PDB entry 7CLD | X-ray diffraction, 2.61 A resolution | chains D and E of the 6 polymer chains in the assembly

[Chain D]
Name: Tubulin beta chain
Organism: Sus scrofa
Reference sequence: A0A287AGU7 (A0A287AGU7_PIG); the author numbering skips numbers that UniProt does not, so the offset changes along the chain: 1-358 = UniProt 1-358; 367-453 = UniProt 359-445
Sequence (445 residues; row label = number of the first residue in the row; note: 8 numbers in that range are skipped by the numbering (no residue carries them; nothing is unmodelled there)):
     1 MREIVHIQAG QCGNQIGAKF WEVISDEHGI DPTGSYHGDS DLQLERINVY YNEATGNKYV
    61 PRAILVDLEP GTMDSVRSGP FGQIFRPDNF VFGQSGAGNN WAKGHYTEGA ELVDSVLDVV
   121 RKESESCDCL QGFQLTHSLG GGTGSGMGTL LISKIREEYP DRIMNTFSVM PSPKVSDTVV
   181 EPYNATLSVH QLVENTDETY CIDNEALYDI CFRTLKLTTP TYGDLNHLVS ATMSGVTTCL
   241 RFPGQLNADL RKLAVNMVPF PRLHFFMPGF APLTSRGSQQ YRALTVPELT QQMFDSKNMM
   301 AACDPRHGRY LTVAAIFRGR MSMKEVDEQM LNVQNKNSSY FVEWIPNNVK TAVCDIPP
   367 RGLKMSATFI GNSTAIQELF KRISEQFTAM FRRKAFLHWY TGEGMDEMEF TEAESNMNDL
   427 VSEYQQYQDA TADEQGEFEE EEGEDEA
Not modelled in the structure: 279-283, 440-453
Residues lining bound ligands: GTP (guanosine-5'-triphosphate): Ala-9, Gly-10, Gln-11, Cys-12, Gln-15, Ile-16, Asp-67, Gly-96, Ala-97, Gly-98, Asn-99, Asn-100, Ser-138, Gly-140, Gly-141, Gly-142, Thr-143, Gly-144, Val-169, Pro-171, Val-175, Ser-176, Glu-181, Asn-204, Leu-207, Tyr-222, Leu-225, Asn-226
What the authors report for this chain:
  - binding site for the ligand G2X: Asn-204, Asp-209, Thr-221, Tyr-222
  - binding site for the ligand GDP: Tyr-222

[Chain E]
Name: Stathmin-4
Organism: Rattus norvegicus
Reference sequence: P63043 (STMN4_RAT); residues 5-145 here correspond to UniProt positions 49-189 (UniProt number = residue number + 44)
Sequence (143 residues; each row starts with the number of its first residue):
     3 MADMEVIELN KCTSGQSFEV ILKPPSFDGV PEFNASLPRR RDPSLEEIQK KLEAAEERRK
    63 YQEAELLKHL AEKREHEREV IQKAIEENNN FIKMAKEKLA QKMESNKENR EAHLAAMLER
   123 LQEKDKHAEE VRKNKELKEE ASR
Not modelled in the structure: 3-5, 29-43, 144-145
Sequence notes: expression tag (3-4)
Curated features (UniProtKB/Swiss-Prot):
  - modified residue: Ser-46 (Phosphoserine)

[Chain D / chain E interface]
Contacting residue pairs - 17 pairs, chain D then chain E:
  Tyr-106(D) / His-129(E)  hydrogen bond
  Tyr-106(D) / Val-133(E)  hydrophobic
  Tyr-106(D) / Arg-134(E)
  Thr-107(D) / Lys-137(E)
  Ser-153(D) / Lys-126(E)  hydrogen bond
  Arg-156(D) / Met-119(E)
  Gln-191(D) / Lys-126(E)  hydrogen bond
  Asn-195(D) / Arg-122(E)
  Asn-195(D) / Lys-126(E)  hydrogen bond
  Thr-407(D) / Lys-140(E)
  Gly-408(D) / Lys-137(E)
  Glu-409(D) / Val-133(E)
  Glu-409(D) / Lys-137(E)  salt bridge
  Gly-410(D) / Val-133(E)
  Gly-410(D) / Asn-136(E)
  Gly-410(D) / Lys-137(E)
  Glu-415(D) / His-129(E)  salt bridge
Other interface residues (no listed pair), chain D (17 interface residues in all): Ala-110, Lys-154, Glu-157, Asp-161, Glu-194, Met-411
Other interface residues (no listed pair), chain E (13 interface residues in all): Arg-112, Leu-120, Asp-127, Ala-130

[Overview]
17 residues of chain D face 13 of chain E across their interface, with 4 hydrogen bonds and 2 salt bridges.
Polar pairs include Glu-409(D)/Lys-137(E), Glu-415(D)/His-129(E) and Tyr-106(D)/His-129(E). The paper reports
a binding site for the ligand G2X at Asn-204(D), Asp-209(D) and Thr-221(D) among others; a binding site for
the ligand GDP at Tyr-222(D).
Here chain D is Tubulin beta chain (Sus scrofa) and chain E is Stathmin-4 (Rattus norvegicus). Entry 7CLD
(Crystal structure of T2R-TTL-Cevipabulin complex) was determined by X-ray diffraction, deposited together
with 7DP8.
